Entry 4GZY (X-ray diffraction, 3.51 A resolution); this record covers chains D and E of the 8 polymer chains in the assembly.

# Chain D
Molecule: DNA-directed RNA polymerase subunit beta'
Organism: Thermus thermophilus
Notes: EC 2.7.7.6
UniProtKB: Q8RQE8 (RPOC_THET8); residues 1-1524 here = UniProt positions 1-1524
Sequence (1534 residues; numbered 1 to 1534; the number before each row is that of its first residue):
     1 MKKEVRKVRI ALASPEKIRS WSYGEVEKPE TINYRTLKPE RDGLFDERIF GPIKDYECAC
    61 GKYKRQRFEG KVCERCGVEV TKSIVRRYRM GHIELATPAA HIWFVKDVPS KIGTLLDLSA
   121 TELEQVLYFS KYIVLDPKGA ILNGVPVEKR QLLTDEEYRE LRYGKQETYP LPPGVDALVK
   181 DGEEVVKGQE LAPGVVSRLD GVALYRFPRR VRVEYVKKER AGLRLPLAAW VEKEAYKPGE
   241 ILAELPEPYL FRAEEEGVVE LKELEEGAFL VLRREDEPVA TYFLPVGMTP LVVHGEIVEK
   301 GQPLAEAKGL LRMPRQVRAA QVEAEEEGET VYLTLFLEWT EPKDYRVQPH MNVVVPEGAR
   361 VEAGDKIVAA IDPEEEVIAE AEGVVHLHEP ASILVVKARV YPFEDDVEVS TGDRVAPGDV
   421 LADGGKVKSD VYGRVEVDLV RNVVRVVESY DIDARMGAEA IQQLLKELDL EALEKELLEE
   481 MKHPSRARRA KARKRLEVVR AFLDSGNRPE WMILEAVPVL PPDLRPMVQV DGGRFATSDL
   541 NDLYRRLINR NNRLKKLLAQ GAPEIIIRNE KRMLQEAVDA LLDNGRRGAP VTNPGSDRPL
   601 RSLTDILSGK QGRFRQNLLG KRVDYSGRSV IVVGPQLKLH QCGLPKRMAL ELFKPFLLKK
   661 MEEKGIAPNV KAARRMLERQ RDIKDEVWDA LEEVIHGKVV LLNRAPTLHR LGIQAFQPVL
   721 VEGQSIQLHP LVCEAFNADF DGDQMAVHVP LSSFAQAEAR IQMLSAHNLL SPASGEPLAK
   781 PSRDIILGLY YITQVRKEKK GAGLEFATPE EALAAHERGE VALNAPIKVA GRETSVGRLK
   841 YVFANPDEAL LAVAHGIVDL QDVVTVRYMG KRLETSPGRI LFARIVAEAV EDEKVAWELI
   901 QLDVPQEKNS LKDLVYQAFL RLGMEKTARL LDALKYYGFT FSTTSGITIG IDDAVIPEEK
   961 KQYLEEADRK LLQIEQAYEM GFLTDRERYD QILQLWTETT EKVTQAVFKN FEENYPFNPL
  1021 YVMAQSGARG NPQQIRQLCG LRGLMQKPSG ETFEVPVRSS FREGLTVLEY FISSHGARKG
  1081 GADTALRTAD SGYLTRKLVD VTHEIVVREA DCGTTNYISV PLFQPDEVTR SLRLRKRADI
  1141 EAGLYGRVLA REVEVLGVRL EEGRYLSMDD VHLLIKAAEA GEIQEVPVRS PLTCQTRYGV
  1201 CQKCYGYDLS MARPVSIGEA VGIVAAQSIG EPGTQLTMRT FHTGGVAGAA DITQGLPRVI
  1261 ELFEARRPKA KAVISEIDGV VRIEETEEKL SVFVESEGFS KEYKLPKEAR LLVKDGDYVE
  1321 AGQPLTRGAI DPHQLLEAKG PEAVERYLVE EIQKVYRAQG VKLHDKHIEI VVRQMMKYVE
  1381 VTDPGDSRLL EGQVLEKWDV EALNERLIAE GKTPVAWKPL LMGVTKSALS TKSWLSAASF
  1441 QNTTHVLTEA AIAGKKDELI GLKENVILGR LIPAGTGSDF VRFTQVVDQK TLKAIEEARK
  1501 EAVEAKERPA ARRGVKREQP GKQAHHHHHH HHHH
Disordered / not traced: 1, 217-339, 1237-1253, 1500-1534
Differences from the reference sequence: expression tag (1525-1534)
Bound ions: Zn2+ site 1: Cys58, Cys60; Mg2+: Asp739, Asp741, Asp743 (shared with 1 residue of chain R); Zn2+ site 2: Cys1112, Cys1194, Cys1201, Cys1204

# Chain E
Molecule: DNA-directed RNA polymerase subunit omega
Organism: Thermus thermophilus
Notes: EC 2.7.7.6
UniProtKB: Q8RQE7 (RPOZ_THET8); residue numbers follow UniProt; this construct covers 1-99
Sequence (99 residues; row label = number of the first residue in the row):
     1 MAEPGIDKLF GMVDSKYRLT VVVAKRAQQL LRHGFKNTVL EPEERPKMQT LEGLFDDPNA
    61 VTWAMKELLT GRLVFGENLV PEDRLQKEME RLYPVEREE
Disordered / not traced: 1, 95-99

# How chain D and chain E interact
Contacting residue pairs (93):
  His640(D) - Ala2(E)
  Glu693(D) - Met48(E)
  Glu693(D) - Thr50(E)
  His696(D) - Met48(E)
  His696(D) - Gln49(E)  hydrogen bond
  His696(D) - Leu54(E)
  Gly697(D) - Asn59(E)
  Lys698(D) - Pro58(E)
  Lys698(D) - Asn59(E)
  Ser753(D) - Val61(E)
  Phe754(D) - Val21(E)  hydrophobic
  Phe754(D) - Ala24(E)  hydrophobic
  Phe754(D) - Gln28(E)
  Gln756(D) - Val61(E)
  Ala757(D) - Ala24(E)  hydrophobic
  Ala757(D) - Val61(E)
  Arg760(D) - Glu3(E)  salt bridge
  Arg760(D) - Asn59(E)
  Arg760(D) - Val61(E)
  Arg760(D) - Thr62(E)  hydrogen bond
  Ile761(D) - Phe10(E)  hydrophobic
  Ile761(D) - Thr20(E)
  Gln762(D) - Lys16(E)
  Gln762(D) - Tyr17(E)
  Gln762(D) - Thr20(E)
  Leu764(D) - Glu3(E)
  Ala766(D) - Ala2(E)
  His767(D) - Glu3(E)
  His767(D) - Ile6(E)
  Gly923(D) - Asp7(E)
  Met924(D) - Ile6(E)  hydrophobic
  Met924(D) - Asp7(E)  hydrogen bond (backbone-side chain)
  Met924(D) - Phe10(E)  hydrophobic
  Glu925(D) - Ala2(E)
  Glu925(D) - Glu3(E)
  Glu925(D) - Gly5(E)  hydrogen bond (side chain-backbone)
  Glu925(D) - Ile6(E)
  Glu925(D) - Asp7(E)  hydrogen bond (side chain-backbone)
  Leu1209(D) - Lys16(E)
  Arg1213(D) - Phe10(E)  hydrogen bond (side chain-backbone)
  Arg1213(D) - Gly11(E)
  Arg1213(D) - Val13(E)  hydrogen bond (side chain-backbone)
  Ser1216(D) - Ser15(E)
  Ser1216(D) - Lys16(E)
  Ser1216(D) - Tyr17(E)
  Ile1217(D) - Asp14(E)
  Ile1217(D) - Ser15(E)  hydrogen bond (backbone-side chain)
  Ile1217(D) - Tyr17(E)
  Gly1218(D) - Tyr17(E)
  Glu1219(D) - Tyr17(E)
  Gly1475(D) - Tyr17(E)
  Thr1476(D) - Thr20(E)
  Thr1476(D) - Val21(E)
  Phe1480(D) - Asp14(E)
  Phe1480(D) - Arg18(E)  hydrogen bond (backbone-side chain)
  Phe1480(D) - Glu77(E)
  Val1481(D) - Tyr17(E)
  Val1481(D) - Arg18(E)
  Val1481(D) - Val21(E)  hydrophobic
  Phe1483(D) - Glu77(E)
  Thr1484(D) - Arg18(E)
  Thr1484(D) - Val21(E)
  Thr1484(D) - Lys25(E)  hydrogen bond (backbone-side chain)
  Thr1484(D) - Gly76(E)
  Thr1484(D) - Glu77(E)
  Gln1485(D) - Phe75(E)
  Gln1485(D) - Gly76(E)  hydrogen bond (backbone-backbone)
  Gln1485(D) - Leu79(E)  hydrogen bond (side chain-backbone)
  Gln1485(D) - Val80(E)  hydrogen bond (side chain-backbone)
  Gln1485(D) - Glu82(E)
  Val1486(D) - Val22(E)  hydrophobic
  Val1486(D) - Gln29(E)  hydrogen bond (backbone-side chain)
  Val1486(D) - Val74(E)
  Val1486(D) - Phe75(E)  hydrophobic
  Val1487(D) - Leu73(E)
  Val1487(D) - Val74(E)
  Val1487(D) - Leu85(E)  hydrophobic
  Val1487(D) - Met89(E)  hydrophobic
  Asp1488(D) - Arg26(E)  salt bridge
  Asp1488(D) - Tyr93(E)
  Lys1490(D) - Thr38(E)
  Lys1490(D) - Leu92(E)
  Lys1490(D) - Tyr93(E)
  Thr1491(D) - Leu85(E)
  Thr1491(D) - Met89(E)  hydrogen bond
  Thr1491(D) - Tyr93(E)
  Ala1494(D) - Glu88(E)
  Ala1494(D) - Leu92(E)  hydrophobic
  Ile1495(D) - Val80(E)  hydrophobic
  Ile1495(D) - Arg84(E)  hydrogen bond (backbone-side chain)
  Ile1495(D) - Glu88(E)
  Ala1498(D) - Arg84(E)  hydrogen bond (backbone-side chain)
  Arg1499(D) - Arg84(E)
Interface residues without a listed pair, chain D (50 interface residues in all): Lys660, Glu663, Ile695, Arg710, Glu758, Ala928, Arg929, Ala1220, Arg1482, Gln1489
Interface residues without a listed pair, chain E (55 interface residues in all): Leu19, Val23, Asn37, Val39, Lys47, Leu51, Asp57, Ala60, Met65, Arg72, Asn78

# Overview
50 residues of chain D and 55 residues of chain E are in contact, with 17 hydrogen bonds and 2 salt bridges.
Polar pairs include Arg760(D)-Glu3(E), Asp1488(D)-Arg26(E) and His696(D)-Gln49(E). The Zn2+ site 1 is built by
Cys58(D) and Cys60(D). Asp739(D), Asp741(D) and Asp743(D) coordinate Mg2+.
Chain D is DNA-directed RNA polymerase subunit beta' and chain E is DNA-directed RNA polymerase subunit omega,
both from Thermus thermophilus; the structure, Crystal structures of bacterial RNA Polymerase paused
elongation complexes, was determined by X-ray diffraction (same publication as 4GZZ).
